3DCR - chains A and B; structure by X-ray diffraction, 1.40 A resolution.

# Chain A (and B)
Molecule: Chemical analogue HIV-1 protease
Notes: EC 3.4.23.16; fragment: HIV-1 protease; chain B of this document is another copy of the same molecule, construct and numbering; everything in this record applies to it too
Chain sequence (99 residues; each row starts with the number of its first residue):
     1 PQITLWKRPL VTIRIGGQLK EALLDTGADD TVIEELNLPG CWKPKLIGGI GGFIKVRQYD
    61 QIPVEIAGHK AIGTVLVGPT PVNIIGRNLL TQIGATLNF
Modified / non-standard residues: Leu36, Leu46 (norleucine; NLE); Cys41 (s-(2-amino-2-oxoethyl)-l-cysteine; YCM); Ala67, Ala95 (alpha-aminobutyric acid; ABA)

# Chain A / chain B interface
Contacting residue pairs (98):
  Pro1(A) with Leu97(B); Asn98(B); Phe99(B), hydrogen bond (backbone-backbone)
  Gln2(A) with Thr96(B); Leu97(B); Asn98(B), hydrogen bond
  Ile3(A) with Thr96(B); Leu97(B), hydrogen bond (backbone-backbone); Phe99(B), hydrophobic
  Leu5(A) with Thr26(B); Arg87(B), hydrogen bond (backbone-side chain); Leu90(B), hydrophobic; Thr91(B); Ala95(B)
  Trp6(A) with Arg87(B), hydrogen bond (backbone-side chain); Thr91(B)
  Lys7(A) with Arg87(B)
  Arg8(A) with Asp29(B); Arg87(B)
  Pro9(A) with Thr26(B); Arg87(B)
  Leu23(A) with Gly27(B)
  Leu24(A) with Thr26(B), hydrogen bond (backbone-side chain)
  Asp25(A) with Asp25(B); Thr26(B); Gly27(B), hydrogen bond (side chain-backbone)
  Thr26(A) with Leu5(B); Pro9(B); Leu24(B), hydrogen bond (side chain-backbone); Asp25(B); Thr26(B), hydrogen bond (backbone-side chain); Leu97(B)
  Gly27(A) with Leu23(B); Asp25(B), hydrogen bond (backbone-side chain)
  Asp29(A) with Arg8(B)
  Gly48(A) with Ile50(B)
  Gly49(A) with Ile50(B); Pro81(B)
  Ile50(A) with Gly48(B); Gly49(B); Ile50(B), hydrogen bond (backbone-backbone); Gly51(B), hydrogen bond (backbone-backbone); Gly52(B); Ile54(B), hydrophobic; Thr80(B); Pro81(B); Ile84(B), hydrophobic
  Gly51(A) with Gly51(B); Gly52(B); Ile54(B)
  Gly52(A) with Gly51(B)
  Ile54(A) with Ile50(B)
  Ala67(A) with Phe99(B)
  His69(A) with Phe99(B)
  Thr80(A) with Ile50(B)
  Ile84(A) with Ile50(B), hydrophobic
  Arg87(A) with Leu5(B), hydrogen bond (side chain-backbone); Trp6(B), hydrogen bond (side chain-backbone); Lys7(B); Arg8(B); Pro9(B)
  Leu90(A) with Leu5(B), hydrophobic
  Thr91(A) with Leu5(B); Trp6(B)
  Ile93(A) with Phe99(B)
  Gly94(A) with Asn98(B); Phe99(B)
  Ala95(A) with Leu5(B); Leu97(B); Asn98(B); Phe99(B)
  Thr96(A) with Gln2(B), hydrogen bond; Ile3(B); Thr4(B); Thr96(B); Leu97(B); Asn98(B), hydrogen bond (backbone-backbone)
  Leu97(A) with Pro1(B); Gln2(B); Ile3(B), hydrogen bond (backbone-backbone); Leu24(B), hydrophobic; Thr26(B); Ala95(B); Thr96(B); Leu97(B), hydrophobic
  Asn98(A) with Pro1(B); Gln2(B), hydrogen bond; Gly94(B); Ala95(B); Thr96(B), hydrogen bond (backbone-backbone); Asn98(B), hydrogen bond
  Phe99(A) with Pro1(B), hydrogen bond (backbone-backbone); Ile3(B), hydrophobic; Leu24(B), hydrophobic; His69(B), hydrogen bond (backbone-side chain); Ile93(B); Gly94(B); Ala95(B)
Also at the interface, not in a pair above, chain A (37 interface residues in all): Thr4, Ile47, Phe53
Also at the interface, not in a pair above, chain B (39 interface residues in all): Ile47, Phe53, Ile66, Ala67

# Overview
37 residues of chain A face 39 of chain B across their interface; the contacts include 22 hydrogen bonds.
Among the polar pairs are Gln2(A)-Asn98(B), Leu5(A)-Arg87(B) and Trp6(A)-Arg87(B).
Chain A and chain B are both Chemical analogue HIV-1 protease; the structure, X-ray structure of HIV-1
protease and hydrated form of ketomethylene isostere inhibitor, was determined by X-ray diffraction (same
publication as 3DCK).
